PDB entry 2W9E | X-ray diffraction, 2.90 A resolution | chains A and H of the 3 polymer chains in the assembly

[Chain A]
Protein: Major prion protein
From: Homo sapiens
Reference sequence: P04156 (PRIO_HUMAN); residues 119-231 here = UniProt positions 119-231
Chain sequence (113 residues; each row starts with the number of its first residue):
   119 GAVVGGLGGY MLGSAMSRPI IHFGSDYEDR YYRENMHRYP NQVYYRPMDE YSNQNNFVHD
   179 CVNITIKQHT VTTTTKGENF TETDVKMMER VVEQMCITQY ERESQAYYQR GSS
Not modelled in the structure: 119-124, 224-231
Disulfide bonds: Cys179-Cys214
Curated features (UniProtKB/Swiss-Prot):
  - lipidation: Ser230 (GPI-anchor amidated serine)
  - glycosylation (N-linked (GlcNAc...) asparagine): Asn181, Asn197
  - natural variant: Gly127 (G127V: Protective factor against Kuru), Met129 (M129V: Protective factor against acquired, sporadic and some inherited prion diseases in the heterozygous state, possibly by preventing homodimerization), Gly131 (G131V: In GSD), Asn171 (N171S: In schizoaffective disorder), Asp178 (D178N: In FFI and CJD), Val180 (V180I: In CJD), Thr183 (T183A: In SENF and early-onset dementia), His187 (H187R: In GSD), Thr188 (T188K: In early-onset dementia and dementia due to prion diseases; T188R), Glu196 (E196K: In CJD), Phe198 (F198S: In GSD), Glu200 (E200K: In CJD), 8 further natural variant entries in UniProt
From the paper describing this entry:
  - self-association interface (contacts with another copy of this molecule): Met129 to Gly131, Val161 to Tyr163

[Chain H]
Protein: Icsm 18-anti-prp therapeutic fab heavy chain
From: Mus musculus
Notes: antibody fragment or engineered binder
Chain sequence (215 residues; each row starts with the number of its first residue):
     1 EVQLQQSGPE LVKPGSSVKI SCKASRNTFT DYNLDWVKQS HGKTLEWIGN VYPNNGVTGY
    61 NQKFRGKATL TVDKSSSTAY MELHSLTSED SAVYYCALYY YDVSYWGQGT LVTVSSAKTT
   121 PPSVYPLAPG SAAQTNSVTL GCLVKGYFPE PVTVTWNSGS LSSGVHTFPA VLQSDLYTLS
   181 SSVTVPSSTW PSQSVTCNVA HPASSTAVDK KIAPA
Disulfide bonds: Cys22-Cys96, Cys142-Cys197

[Interface between chain A and chain H]
Pairs across the interface (23; chain A residue first):
  Tyr145(A) with Asp31(H), hydrogen bond; Tyr32(H); Asn33(H); Tyr99(H); Tyr100(H), hydrophobic; Tyr101(H), hydrophobic
  Arg148(A) with Asn33(H), hydrogen bond; Asp35(H), salt bridge; Trp47(H); Asn50(H); Tyr52(H)
  Tyr149(A) with Tyr52(H), hydrophobic
  Glu152(A) with Asn50(H); Tyr52(H), hydrogen bond; Val57(H)
  Asn153(A) with Tyr52(H); Val57(H)
  His155(A) with Val57(H)
  Arg156(A) with Val57(H)
  Asn197(A) with Asn55(H)
  Thr199(A) with Asp31(H); Asn54(H)
  Lys204(A) with Tyr101(H)
Also at the interface, not in a pair above, chain A (12 interface residues in all): Glu146, Thr201
The authors on this interface:
  - specific contacts: Tyr145(A)-Asp31(H), Arg148(A)-Asp35(H), Glu152(A)-Tyr52(H), Glu152(A)-Asn50(H), Lys204(A)-Tyr101(H)
  - epitope / paratope residues, chain A: Ser143(A), Tyr145(A), Arg148(A), Glu152(A), Lys204(A)
  - epitope / paratope residues, chain H: Asp31(H), Asp35(H), Asn50(H), Tyr52(H), Tyr101(H)

[Summary]
12 residues of chain A and 13 residues of chain H are in contact; the contacts include 3 hydrogen bonds and 1
salt bridge. Polar pairs include Arg148(A)-Asp35(H), Tyr145(A)-Asp31(H) and Arg148(A)-Asn33(H). The authors
report contacts between Tyr145(A) and Asp31(H), Arg148(A) and Asp35(H) and Glu152(A) and Tyr52(H) among
others. The paper reports epitope/paratope residues Ser143(A), Tyr145(A) and Asp31(H) among others; a
self-association interface involving Met129(A) and Val161(A).
Here chain A is Major prion protein (Homo sapiens) and chain H is Icsm 18-anti-prp therapeutic fab heavy chain
(Mus musculus). Entry 2W9E (Structure of ICSM 18 (anti-Prp therapeutic antibody) Fab fragment complexed with
human Prp fragment 119-231) was determined by X-ray diffraction (same publication as 2W9D).
